9CM0 - chains 3 and W of the 60 polymer chains in the assembly; structure by electron microscopy, 2.30 A resolution.

== Chain 3 (and W) ==
Molecule: Novel designed icosahedral nanoparticle I3-A7
From: Escherichia coli
Notes: EC 4.4.1.19; chain W of this document is another copy of the same molecule, construct and numbering; everything in this record applies to it too
Chain sequence (191 residues; numbered -2 to 188; the number before each row is that of its first residue; numbers below 1 keep their minus sign (Met-2 is residue -2)):
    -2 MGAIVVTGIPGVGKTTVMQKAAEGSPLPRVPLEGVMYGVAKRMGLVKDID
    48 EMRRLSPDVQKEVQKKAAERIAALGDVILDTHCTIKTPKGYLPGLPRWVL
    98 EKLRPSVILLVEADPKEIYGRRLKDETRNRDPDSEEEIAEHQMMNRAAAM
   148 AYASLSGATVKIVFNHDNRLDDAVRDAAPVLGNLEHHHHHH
Not modelled in the structure: -2 to 0, 123-129, 179-188

== How chain 3 and chain W interact ==
Pairs across the interface - 22 pairs, chain 3 then chain W:
  Gln16(3) with Gln16(W), hydrogen bond
  Pro23(3) with Pro28(W); Gly31(W)
  Pro25(3) with Arg26(W); Pro28(W)
  Arg26(3) with Pro25(W); Arg26(W), hydrogen bond (backbone-backbone)
  Pro28(3) with Pro23(W); Pro25(W)
  Gly31(3) with Pro23(W)
  Val32(3) with Leu71(W), hydrophobic
  Lys38(3) with Asp73(W), salt bridge
  Arg39(3) with Ala69(W); Gly72(W); Asp73(W), salt bridge
  Arg67(3) with Ala70(W), hydrogen bond (side chain-backbone)
  Ala69(3) with Arg39(W)
  Ala70(3) with Arg67(W), hydrogen bond (backbone-side chain)
  Leu71(3) with Val32(W), hydrophobic
  Gly72(3) with Arg39(W)
  Asp73(3) with Lys38(W), salt bridge; Arg39(W), salt bridge
Interface residues without a listed pair, chain 3 (19 interface residues in all): Leu24, Val27, Tyr34, Ile68
Interface residues without a listed pair, chain W (18 interface residues in all): Leu24, Val27, Tyr34

== Summary ==
Chain 3 and chain W form an interface of 19 and 18 residues respectively, with 4 hydrogen bonds and 4 salt
bridges. Among the polar pairs are Lys38(3)-Asp73(W), Arg39(3)-Asp73(W) and Gln16(3)-Gln16(W).
Chain 3 and chain W are both Novel designed icosahedral nanoparticle I3-A7 (Escherichia coli); the structure,
Novel designed icosahedral nanoparticle I3-A7, was determined by electron microscopy, deposited together with
9CLZ and 9CM1.
